5K6I - chain F; structure by X-ray diffraction, 2.92 A resolution.

[Chain F]
Name: Fusion glycoprotein F0
Organism: Human respiratory syncytial virus A (strain A2)
Notes: fragment: and residues 145-509 linked via LINKER residues GS
UniProt: P03420 (FUS_HRSVA); numbering as in UniProt; present here: 26-103, 145-509
Chain sequence (445 residues; row label = number of the first residue in the row; note: 39 numbers in that range are skipped by the numbering (no residue carries them; nothing is unmodelled there)):
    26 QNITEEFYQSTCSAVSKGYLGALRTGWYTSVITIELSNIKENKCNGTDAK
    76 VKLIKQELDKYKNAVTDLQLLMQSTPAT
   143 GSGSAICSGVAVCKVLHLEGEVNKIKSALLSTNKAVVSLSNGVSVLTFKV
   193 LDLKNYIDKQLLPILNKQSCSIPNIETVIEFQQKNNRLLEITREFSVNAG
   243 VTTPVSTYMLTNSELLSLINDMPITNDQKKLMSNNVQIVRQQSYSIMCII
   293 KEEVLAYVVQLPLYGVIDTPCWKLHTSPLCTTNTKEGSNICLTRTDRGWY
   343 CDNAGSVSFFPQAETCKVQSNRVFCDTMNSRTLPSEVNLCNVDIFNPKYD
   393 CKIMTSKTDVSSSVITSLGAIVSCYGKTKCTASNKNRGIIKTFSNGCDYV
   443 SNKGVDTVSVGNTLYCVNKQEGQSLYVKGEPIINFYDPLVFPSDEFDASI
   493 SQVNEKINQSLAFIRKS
Cystine bridges: C37-C439, C69-C212, C149-C458, C155-C290, C313-C343, C322-C333, C358-C367, C382-C393, C416-C422
Covalent attachments: N-acetylglucosamine (NAG) linked to N27, N70
Sequence notes: engineered mutation G46 (Ser in P03420), D92 (Glu in P03420), A102 (Pro in P03420), C149 (Ala in P03420), C155 (Ser in P03420), F190 (Ser in P03420), L207 (Val in P03420), P215 (Ser in P03420), C290 (Ser in P03420), R373 (Leu in P03420), V379 (Ile in P03420), V447 (Met in P03420), C458 (Tyr in P03420), Q465 (Lys in P03420); linker (143-144)
Bound ions: Zn2+ site 1 near E60 (its only coordinating residue here); Zn2+ site 2 near H317 (its only coordinating residue here)
UniProt features mapped onto this chain:
  - glycosylation (N-linked (GlcNAc...) asparagine): N27, N70, N500
From the paper describing this entry:
  - self-association interface (contacts with another copy of this molecule); pairs are residue here / residue on that copy: D92-N254 (hydrogen bond)
  - mutagenesis - S46G, S215P, K465Q: increased expression (proposed by the authors, not directly observed)
  - mutagenesis - A149C/Y458C (6-fold): increased stability in response to 60 degC

[Overview]
Covalently linked N-acetylglucosamine: at N27 and N70. From the paper: S46G, S215P and K465Q increase
expression; a self-association interface involving D92.
Chain F is Fusion glycoprotein F0 (Human respiratory syncytial virus A (strain A2)); the structure, Crystal
structure of prefusion-stabilized RSV F single-chain 9-10 DS-Cav1 A149C-Y458C, S46G-E92D-S215P-K465Q variant,
was determined by X-ray diffraction, deposited together with 5K6C, 5K6G, 5K6H, 5K6B and 5K6F.
